Entry 8HGG (electron microscopy, 3.64 A resolution); this record covers chains B and D of the 4 polymer chains in the assembly.

Chain B:
Protein: Bone marrow proteoglycan
Source organism: Homo sapiens
UniProt: P13727 (PRG2_HUMAN); residue numbers follow UniProt; this construct covers 1-222
Amino-acid sequence (222 residues; each row starts with the number of its first residue):
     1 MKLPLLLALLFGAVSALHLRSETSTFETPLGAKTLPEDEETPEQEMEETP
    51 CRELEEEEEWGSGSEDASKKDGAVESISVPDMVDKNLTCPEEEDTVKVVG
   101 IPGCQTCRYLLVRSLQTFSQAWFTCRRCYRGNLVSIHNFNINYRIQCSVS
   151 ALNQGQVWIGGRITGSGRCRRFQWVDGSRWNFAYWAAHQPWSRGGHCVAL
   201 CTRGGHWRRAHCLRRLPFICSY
Unresolved in the structure: 1-87
Cystine bridges: Cys89-Cys128, Cys104-Cys107, Cys125-Cys220, Cys197-Cys212

Chain D:
Protein: Pappalysin-1
Source organism: Homo sapiens
UniProt: Q13219 (PAPP1_HUMAN); residues -79 to 1547 here correspond to UniProt positions 1-1627 (UniProt number = residue number + 80)
Amino-acid sequence (1627 residues; numbered -79 to 1547; the number before each row is that of its first residue; numbers below 1 keep their minus sign (Met-79 is residue -79)):
   -79 MRLWSWVLHLGLLSAALGCGLAERPRRARRDPRAGRPPRPAAGPATCATR
   -29 AARGRRASPPPPPPPGGAWEAVRVPRRRQQREARGATEEPSPPSRALYFS
    21 GRGEQLRLRADLELPRDAFTLQVWLRAEGGQRSPAVITGLYDKCSYISRD
    71 RGWVVGIHTISDQDNKDPRYFFSLKTDRARQVTTINAHRSYLPGQWVYLA
   121 ATYDGQFMKLYVNGAQVATSGEQVGGIFSPLTQKCKVLMLGGSALNHNYR
   171 GYIEHFSLWKVARTQREILSDMETHGAHTALPQLLLQENWDNVKHAWSPM
   221 KDGSSPKVEFSNAHGFLLDTSLEPPLCGQTLCDNTEVIASYNQLSSFRQP
   271 KVVRYRVVNLYEDDHKNPTVTREQVDFQHHQLAEAFKQYNISWELDVLEV
   321 SNSSLRRRLILANCDISKIGDENCDPECNHTLTGHDGGDCRHLRHPAFVK
   371 KQHNGVCDMDCNYERFNFDGGECCDPEITNVTQTCFDPDSPHRAYLDVNE
   421 LKNILKLDGSTHLNIFFAKSSEEELAGVATWPWDKEALMHLGGIVLNPSF
   471 YGMPGHTHTMIHEIGHSLGLYHVFRGISEIQSCSDPCMETEPSFETGDLC
   521 NDTNPAPKHKSCGDPGPGNDTCGFHSFFNTPYNNFMSYADDDCTDSFTPN
   571 QVARMHCYLDLVYQGWQPSRKPAPVALAPQVLGHTTDSVTLEWFPPIDGH
   621 FFERELGSACHLCLEGRILVQYASNASSPMPCSPSGHWSPREAEGHPDVE
   671 QPCKSSVRTWSPNSAVNPHTVPPACPEPQGCYLELEFLYPLVPESLTIWV
   721 TFVSTDWDSSGAVNDIKLLAVSGKNISLGPQNVFCDVPLTIRLWDVGEEV
   771 YGIQIYTLDEHLEIDAAMLTSTADTPLCLQCKPLKYKVVRDPPLQMDVAS
   821 ILHLNRKFVDMDLNLGSVYQYWVITISGTEESEPSPAVTYIHGSGYCGDG
   871 IIQKDQGEQCDDMNKINGDGCSLFCRQEVSFNCIDEPSRCYFHDGDGVCE
   921 EFEQKTSIKDCGVYTPQGFLDQWASNASVSHQDQQCPGWVIIGQPAASQV
   971 CRTKVIDLSEGISQHAWYPCTISYPYSQLAQTTFWLRAYFSQPMVAAAVI
  1021 VHLVTDGTYYGDQKQETISVQLLDTKDQSHDLGLHVLSCRNNPLIIPVVH
  1071 DLSQPFYHSQAVRVSFSSPLVAISGVALRSFDNFDPVTLSSCQRGETYSP
  1121 AEQSCVHFACEKTDCPELAVENASLNCSSSDRYHGAQCTVSCRTGYVLQI
  1171 RRDDELIKSQTGPSVTVTCTEGKWNKQVACEPVDCSIPDHHQVYAASFSC
  1221 PEGTTFGSQCSFQCRHPAQLKGNNSLLTCMEDGLWSFPEALCELMCLAPP
  1271 PVPNADLQTARCRENKHKVGSFCKYKCKPGYHVPGSSRKSKKRAFKTQCT
  1321 QDGSWQEGACVPVTCDPPPPKFHGLYQCTNGFQFNSECRIKCEDSDASQG
  1371 LGSNVIHCRKDGTWNGSFHVCQEMQGQCSVPNELNSNLKLQCPDGYAIGS
  1421 ECATSCLDHNSESIILPMNVTVRDIPHWLNPTRVERVVCTAGLKWYPHPA
  1471 LIHCVKGCEPFMGDNYCDAINNRAFCNYDGGDCCTSTVKTKKVTPFPMSC
  1521 DLQGDCACRDPQAQEHSRKDLRGYSHG
Unresolved in the structure: -79 to 12, 1112-1134, 1363-1370, 1391-1399, 1537-1547
Cystine bridges: Cys64-Cys155, Cys247-Cys507, Cys252-Cys577, Cys334-Cys348, Cys344-Cys360, Cys377-Cys393, Cys394-Cys405, Cys503-Cys542, Cys532-Cys563, Cys630-Cys801, Cys633-Cys798, Cys673-Cys755, Cys695-Cys701, Cys867-Cys895, Cys880-Cys891, Cys903-Cys910, Cys919-Cys931, Cys956-Cys990, Cys971-Cys1059, Cys1135-Cys1189, Cys1147-Cys1158, Cys1162-Cys1200, Cys1205-Cys1249, Cys1220-Cys1230, Cys1234-Cys1262, Cys1266-Cys1319, Cys1282-Cys1293, Cys1297-Cys1330, Cys1335-Cys1378, Cys1348-Cys1358, Cys1412-Cys1422, Cys1426-Cys1474, Cys1478-Cys1496, Cys1487-Cys1503, Cys1504-Cys1528, Cys1520-Cys1526
Bound ions: Zn2+: His482, His486, His492
From the paper describing this entry:
  - mutagenesis - C1130S: unchanged catalytic activity on IGFBP4/IGF-2
  - mutagenesis - C1130S: abolished binding to homodimer
  - catalytic residues: Glu483 (citing earlier work)

Chain B / chain D interface:
Contacting residue pairs (19; chain B residue first):
  Asn153(B) - Met1518(D)
  Gln156(B) - Tyr1486(D)  hydrogen bond
  Gln189(B) - Thr1510(D)
  Ser192(B) - Asn1485(D)  hydrogen bond (backbone-side chain)
  Ser192(B) - Lys1509(D)
  Ser192(B) - Thr1510(D)
  Arg193(B) - Asn1485(D)
  Gly194(B) - Asp1484(D)
  Arg208(B) - Asn1485(D)  hydrogen bond (side chain-backbone)
  Arg208(B) - Tyr1486(D)
  Arg208(B) - Thr1510(D)  hydrogen bond
  His211(B) - Phe1481(D)
  Leu213(B) - Phe1481(D)
  Arg214(B) - Phe1481(D)
  Arg214(B) - Asp1484(D)  salt bridge
  Arg214(B) - Tyr1486(D)
  Arg214(B) - Asp1488(D)  salt bridge
  Arg214(B) - Phe1516(D)
  Leu216(B) - Phe1516(D)  hydrophobic
Interface residues without a listed pair, chain B (16 interface residues in all): Gly155, His188, Gly195, Arg203, Arg215
Interface residues without a listed pair, chain D (12 interface residues in all): Pro1480, Gly1483, Thr1514

Summary:
The interface between chain B and chain D involves 16 residues on one side and 12 on the other, with 4
hydrogen bonds and 2 salt bridges. Polar pairs include Arg214(B)-Asp1484(D), Arg214(B)-Asp1488(D) and
Gln156(B)-Tyr1486(D). His482(D), His486(D) and His492(D) coordinate Zn2+. From the paper: the catalytic
residue Glu483(D); C1130S of chain D abolishes binding to homodimer.
Here chain B is Bone marrow proteoglycan and chain D is Pappalysin-1, both from Homo sapiens. Entry 8HGG
(Structure of 2:2 PAPP-A.ProMBP complex) was determined by electron microscopy together with 7Y5N, 7Y5Q and
8HGH from the same study.
